1HV4 - chains A and B of the 4 polymer chains in the assembly; structure by X-ray diffraction, 2.80 A resolution.

[Chain A]
Protein: Hemoglobin alpha-A chain
Source organism: Anser indicus
UniProtKB: P01990 (HBA_ANSIN); residue numbers follow UniProt; this construct covers 1-141
Chain sequence (141 residues; each row starts with the number of its first residue):
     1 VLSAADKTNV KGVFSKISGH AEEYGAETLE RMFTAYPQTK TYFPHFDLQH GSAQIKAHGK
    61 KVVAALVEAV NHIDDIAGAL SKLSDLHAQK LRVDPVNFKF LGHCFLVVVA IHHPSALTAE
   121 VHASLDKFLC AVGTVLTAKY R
Ion coordination: heme Fe near H87 (its only coordinating residue here)
Small-molecule neighbours: heme (HEM): M32, T39, Y42, F43, H45, F46, H58, K61, V62, A65, L66, L83, L86, H87, L91, V93, N97, F98, L101, V132
From the paper describing this entry:
  - conformationally variable residues (side-chain flip): H58

[Chain B]
Protein: Hemoglobin beta chain
Source organism: Anser indicus
UniProtKB: P02118 (HBB_ANSIN); residues 1-146 here = UniProt positions 1-146
Chain sequence (146 residues; numbered 1 to 146; the number before each row is that of its first residue):
     1 VHWSAEEKQL ITGLWGKVNV ADCGAEALAR LLIVYPWTQR FFSSFGNLSS PTAILGNPMV
    61 RAHGKKVLTS FGDAVKNLDN IKNTFAQLSE LHCDKLHVDP ENFRLLGDIL IIVLAAHFAK
   121 EFTPDCQAAW QKLVRVVAHA LARKYH
Curated features (UniProtKB/Swiss-Prot):
  - binding site (heme b): H63, H92
Ion coordination: heme Fe near H92 (its only coordinating residue here)
Small-molecule neighbours: heme (HEM): L31, T38, F41, F42, S44, F45, H63, K66, V67, S70, F71, L88, H92, L96, V98, N102, F103, L106, V137, L141
From the paper describing this entry:
  - conformationally variable residues: H63
  - binding site for heme: H63

[How chain A and chain B interact]
Pairs across the interface (33; chain A residue first):
  R31(A) - F122(B)  hydrogen bond (side chain-backbone)
  R31(A) - T123(B)
  R31(A) - P124(B)
  R31(A) - Q127(B)  hydrogen bond
  T34(A) - P124(B)
  T34(A) - A128(B)
  Y36(A) - Q131(B)  hydrogen bond
  K99(A) - R104(B)
  H103(A) - D108(B)  salt bridge
  H103(A) - Q131(B)  hydrogen bond
  L106(A) - I112(B)  hydrophobic
  V107(A) - I111(B)  hydrophobic
  V107(A) - A115(B)
  V107(A) - Q127(B)
  A110(A) - I112(B)
  A110(A) - A115(B)
  A110(A) - A116(B)
  I111(A) - A115(B)
  I111(A) - A119(B)
  I111(A) - K120(B)
  I111(A) - F122(B)
  P114(A) - A116(B)
  L117(A) - R30(B)  hydrogen bond (backbone-side chain)
  T118(A) - R30(B)
  A119(A) - R30(B)
  A119(A) - I33(B)  hydrophobic
  E120(A) - P51(B)
  H122(A) - R30(B)  hydrogen bond
  H122(A) - V34(B)
  H122(A) - I112(B)
  A123(A) - V34(B)  hydrophobic
  D126(A) - V34(B)
  D126(A) - Y35(B)
Also at the interface, not in a pair above, chain A (21 interface residues in all): E30, A35, C104, K127
Also at the interface, not in a pair above, chain B (21 interface residues in all): I109, D125
The authors on this interface:
  - specific contacts: A119(A)-R30(B), A119(A)-I33(B)

[In short]
Chain A and chain B each contribute 21 residues to their interface, with 6 hydrogen bonds and 1 salt bridge.
Among the polar pairs are H103(A)-D108(B), R31(A)-F122(B) and R31(A)-Q127(B). The authors report contacts
between A119(A) and R30(B) and A119(A) and I33(B). From the paper: a binding site for heme at H63(B);
conformational variability at H58(A) and H63(B).
Chain A is Hemoglobin alpha-A chain and chain B is Hemoglobin beta chain, both from Anser indicus; the
structure, Crystal structure analysis of bar-head goose hemoglobin (deoxy form), was determined by X-ray
diffraction.
